Entry 2EXS (X-ray diffraction, 2.00 A resolution); this record covers chains B and C of the 3 polymer chains in the assembly.

[Chain B (and C)]
Protein: Transcription attenuation protein mtrB
Organism: Geobacillus stearothermophilus
Notes: chain C of this document is another copy of the same molecule, construct and numbering; everything in this record applies to it too
UniProt: Q9X6J6 (MTRB_BACST); residues 4-76 here correspond to UniProt positions 2-74 (UniProt number = residue number - 2)
Sequence (77 residues; row label = number of the first residue in the row):
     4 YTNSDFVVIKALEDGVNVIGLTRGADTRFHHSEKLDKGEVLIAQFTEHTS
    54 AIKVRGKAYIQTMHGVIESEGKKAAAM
Not modelled in the structure: 4-6, 73-80
Differences from the reference sequence: conflict Mse66 (Arg64 in Q9X6J6); linker (77-80)
Modified positions: Mse66 (selenomethionine; parent Met)
Residues lining bound ligands:
  - tryptophan (TRP), molecule 1: Val21, Ile22, Gly23, His33, His34, Ala46, Gln47, Thr49, His51, Thr52, Ile55
  - tryptophan (TRP), molecule 2: Thr25, Arg26, Gly27, Asp29, Thr30, Ser53, Ala54

[Interface between chain B and chain C]
Residue-residue contacts (38; chain B residue first):
  Asp8(B) with Ser7(C); Phe9(C)
  Leu24(B) with Glu36(C)
  Arg26(B) with Gln47(C), hydrogen bond; Thr49(C)
  Gly27(B) with His51(C)
  Ala28(B) with His51(C), hydrogen bond (backbone-side chain)
  Thr30(B) with His34(C)
  Phe32(B) with Glu36(C)
  Phe48(B) with Ile45(C), hydrophobic; Gln47(C)
  Ser53(B) with Ala46(C); Gln47(C), hydrogen bond (backbone-backbone); Thr49(C)
  Ala54(B) with Ile45(C)
  Ile55(B) with Val43(C); Leu44(C); Ile45(C), hydrogen bond (backbone-backbone)
  Lys56(B) with Glu36(C), salt bridge; Lys37(C), hydrogen bond (side chain-backbone); Leu38(C); Glu42(C); Val43(C); Leu44(C)
  Val57(B) with Glu42(C); Val43(C), hydrogen bond (backbone-backbone)
  Arg58(B) with Glu42(C), salt bridge
  Ile63(B) with Val43(C), hydrophobic
  Thr65(B) with Phe9(C); Val11(C)
  His67(B) with Phe9(C), hydrogen bond (side chain-backbone); Gln64(C); Thr65(C); Mse66(C), hydrogen bond (side chain-backbone)
  Val69(B) with Gln64(C)
  Ile70(B) with Val11(C), hydrophobic; Val43(C), hydrophobic; Tyr62(C), hydrophobic
Other interface residues (no listed pair), chain B (25 interface residues in all): Val10, Thr52, Mse66, Gly68, Glu71, Ser72
Other interface residues (no listed pair), chain C (22 interface residues in all): Lys13, His33, Gly41

[Overview]
25 residues of chain B face 22 of chain C across their interface; the contacts include 8 hydrogen bonds and 2
salt bridges. Among the polar pairs are Lys56(B)-Glu36(C), Arg58(B)-Glu42(C) and Arg26(B)-Gln47(C). Ligands of
chain B: tryptophan.
Both chains are Transcription attenuation protein mtrB (Geobacillus stearothermophilus). Entry 2EXS (TRAP3
(engineered TRAP)) was determined by X-ray diffraction (same publication as 2EXT).
